Entry 7PRV (X-ray diffraction, 2.70 A resolution); this record covers chains B and C of the 5 polymer chains in the assembly.

== Chain B ==
Molecule: Glucocorticoid receptor
From: Homo sapiens
UniProt: P04150 (GCR_HUMAN); residue numbers follow UniProt; this construct covers 385-777
Amino-acid sequence (393 residues; row label = number of the first residue in the row):
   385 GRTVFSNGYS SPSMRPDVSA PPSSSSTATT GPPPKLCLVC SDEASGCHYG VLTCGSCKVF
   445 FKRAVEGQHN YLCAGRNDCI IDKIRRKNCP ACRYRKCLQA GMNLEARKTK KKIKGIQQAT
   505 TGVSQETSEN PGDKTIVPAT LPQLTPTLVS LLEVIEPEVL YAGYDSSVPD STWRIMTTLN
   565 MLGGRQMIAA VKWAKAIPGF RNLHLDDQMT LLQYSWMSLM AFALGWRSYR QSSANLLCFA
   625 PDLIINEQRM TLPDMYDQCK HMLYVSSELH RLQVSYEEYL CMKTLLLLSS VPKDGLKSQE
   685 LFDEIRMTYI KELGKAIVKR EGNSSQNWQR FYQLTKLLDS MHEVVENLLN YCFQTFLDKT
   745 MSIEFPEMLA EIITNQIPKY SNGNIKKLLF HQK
Disordered / not traced: 385-417, 489-526, 777
Sequence notes: engineered mutation Ala404 (Ser in P04150), Asp517 (Asn in P04150), Met571 (Val in P04150), Ser602 (Phe in P04150), Asp638 (Cys in P04150)
Ion coordination: Zn2+ site 1: Cys421, Cys424, Cys438, Cys441; Zn2+ site 2: Cys457, Cys463, Cys473, Cys476
Ligand contacts: Fluticasone furoate (GW6; (6alpha,11alpha,14beta,16alpha,17alpha)-6,9-difluoro-17-{[(fluoromethyl)sulfanyl]carbonyl}-11-hydroxy-16-methyl-3-oxoan drosta-1,4-dien-17-yl furan-2-carboxylate): Ile559, Met560, Leu563, Asn564, Leu566, Gly567, Gln570, Met601, Met604, Ala605, Leu608, Arg611, Phe623, Ile629, Met639, Gln642, Cys643, Met646, Leu732, Tyr735, Cys736, Thr739, Ile747, Phe749
From the paper describing this entry:
  - binding site for Fluticasone furoate: Asn564, Arg611, Met639, Gln642
  - mutagenesis - A458T, R614A, Y640S, D641K, K720D: decreased signaling
  - disease-associated variants - D641V: decreased signaling (citing earlier work)

== Chain C ==
Molecule: 23-nt DNA strand
Sequence (23 nucleotides; row label = number of the first residue in the row):
     1 TCGACGGACA AAATGTTCTG TAC
Disordered / not traced: 23

== Chain B / chain C interface ==
Contacting residue pairs (12):
  Ser429(B) - DA4(C)  phosphate contact
  Gly430(B) - DA4(C)  phosphate contact
  Cys431(B) - DA4(C)  hydrogen bond to the phosphate
  Cys431(B) - DC5(C)  phosphate contact
  His432(B) - DA4(C)  sugar contact
  His432(B) - DC5(C)  salt bridge to the phosphate
  Tyr433(B) - DC5(C)  hydrogen bond to the phosphate
  Tyr433(B) - DG6(C)  hydrogen bond to the phosphate
  Lys442(B) - DG6(C)  base contact
  Lys446(B) - DG6(C)  salt bridge to the phosphate
  Lys471(B) - DA12(C)  hydrogen bond to the phosphate
  Lys471(B) - DA13(C)  salt bridge to the phosphate
Also at the interface, not in a pair above, chain B (9 interface residues in all): Arg447
Also at the interface, not in a pair above, chain C (7 interface residues in all): DA8, DC9

== Overview ==
9 residues of chain B face 7 of chain C across their interface; the contacts include 4 hydrogen bonds and 3
salt bridges. Polar contacts include Cys431(B)-DA4(C), Tyr433(B)-DC5(C) and Tyr433(B)-DG6(C). The paper
reports a binding site for Fluticasone furoate at Asn564(B), Arg611(B) and Met639(B) among others; A458T,
R614A and Y640S of chain B, among others, reduce signaling; 6 substitutions were tested in all.
Chain B is Glucocorticoid receptor (Homo sapiens) and chain C is a 23-nt DNA strand; the structure, The
glucocorticoid receptor in complex with fluticasone furoate, a PGC1a coactivator fragment and sgk 23bp, was
determined by X-ray diffraction (same publication as 7PRW and 7PRX).
